Entry 8B64 (electron microscopy, 2.59 A resolution); this record covers chains n and k of the 34 polymer chains in the assembly.

[Chain n (and k)]
Molecule: Light-harvesting protein B-870 alpha chain
Organism: Rhodobacter capsulatus
Notes: chain k of this document is another copy of the same molecule, construct and numbering; everything in this record applies to it too
UniProtKB: P02948 (LHA1_RHOCA); residues 1-58 here = UniProt positions 1-58
Sequence (58 residues; numbered 1 to 58; the number before each row is that of its first residue):
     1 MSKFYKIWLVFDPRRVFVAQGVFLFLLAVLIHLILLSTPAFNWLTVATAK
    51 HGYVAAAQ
Not modelled in the structure: 55-58 (chain k: 1, 55-58)
Ligand contacts:
  - 1,2-Distearoyl-sn-glycerophosphoethanolamine (3PE): F25, L26, V29, L30, L33, I34, L36, S37, N42, T45
  - bacteriochlorophyll a (BCL), molecule 1: Q20, F23, I31
  - bacteriochlorophyll a (BCL), molecule 2: G21, L24, F25, A28, H32, L35, F41, W43
  - bacteriochlorophyll a (BCL), molecule 3: L24, L27, A28, I31, H32, L35, F41
  - spheroidene (SPO), molecule 1: F4, K6, I7, V10
  - spheroidene (SPO), molecule 2: F17, Q20, G21
  - spheroidene (SPO), molecule 3: F17, Q20, F23, L24, L27, L30, I31, I34
  - spheroidene (SPO), molecule 4: F25, A28, V29, H32, L33
Curated features (UniProtKB/Swiss-Prot):
  - binding site (a bacteriochlorophyll): H32
Reported in the primary citation:
  - binding site for bacteriochlorophyll a: H32, W43

[Chain n / chain k interface]
Pairs across the interface (13):
  P13(n) with V10(k), hydrophobic; F11(k)
  R14(n) with V10(k); F11(k)
  F17(n) with F11(k), hydrophobic
  F25(n) with F23(k), hydrophobic
  L44(n) with T38(k); F41(k)
  T48(n) with A40(k); F41(k)
  Y53(n) with A40(k), hydrophobic
  V54(n) with P39(k); A40(k)
Also at the interface, not in a pair above, chain n (10 interface residues in all): V18, A47
Also at the interface, not in a pair above, chain k (10 interface residues in all): L26, L27, L35

[Overview]
The chain n/chain k interface involves 10 residues from each chain. Chain n binds
1,2-Distearoyl-sn-glycerophosphoethanolamine, 3 copies of bacteriochlorophyll a and 4 copies of spheroidene.
UniProt lists bacteriochlorophyll-binding residue H32(n) on chain n. The paper reports a binding site for
bacteriochlorophyll a at H32(n) and W43(n).
Chain n and chain k are both Light-harvesting protein B-870 alpha chain (Rhodobacter capsulatus); the
structure, Cryo-EM structure of RC-LH1-PufX photosynthetic core complex from Rba. capsulatus, was determined
by electron microscopy.
